4OFW - chains B and C of the 3 polymer chains in the assembly; structure by X-ray diffraction, 2.30 A resolution.

Chain B (and C):
Name: Protein DJ-1 homolog D
Source organism: Arabidopsis thaliana
Notes: EC 4.2.1.130; chain C of this document is another copy of the same molecule, construct and numbering; everything in this record applies to it too
Reference sequence: Q9M8R4 (DJ1D_ARATH); numbering as in UniProt (aligned over 3-388)
Sequence (387 residues; row label = number of the first residue in the row):
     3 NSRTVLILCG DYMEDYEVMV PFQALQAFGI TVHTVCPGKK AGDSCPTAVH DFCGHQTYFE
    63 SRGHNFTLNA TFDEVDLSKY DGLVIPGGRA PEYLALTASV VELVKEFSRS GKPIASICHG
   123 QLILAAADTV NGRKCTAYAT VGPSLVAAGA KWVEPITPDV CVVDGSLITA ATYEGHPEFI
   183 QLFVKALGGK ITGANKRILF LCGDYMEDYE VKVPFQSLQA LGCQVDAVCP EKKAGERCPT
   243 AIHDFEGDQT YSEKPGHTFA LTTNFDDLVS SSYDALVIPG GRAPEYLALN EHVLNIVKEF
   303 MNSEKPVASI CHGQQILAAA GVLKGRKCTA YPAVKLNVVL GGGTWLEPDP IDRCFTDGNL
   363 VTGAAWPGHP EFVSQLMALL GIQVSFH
Differences from the reference sequence: conflict Glu-238 (Asp in Q9M8R4); expression tag (389)
Curated features (UniProtKB/Swiss-Prot):
  - active site: Cys-120 (Nucleophile), His-121, Cys-313 (Nucleophile), His-314
  - modified residue: Cys-120 (Cysteine sulfenic acid (-SOH)), Cys-313 (Cysteine sulfinic acid (-SO2H))
  - mutagenesis: Glu-19 (E19A: Reduces catalytic activity 1.5-fold. Almost abolishes catalytic activity; when associated with A-212), Glu-94 (E94A: Reduces catalytic activity 10-fold. Almost abolishes catalytic activity; when associated with A-287), Cys-120 (C120A: Reduces catalytic activity 2-fold. Abolishes catalytic activity; when associated with A-313), His-121 (H121A: Reduces catalytic activity 3-fold. Almost abolishes catalytic activity; when associated with A-314), Glu-212 (E212A: Reduces catalytic activity 2-fold. Almost abolishes catalytic activity; when associated with A-19), Glu-287 (E287A: Reduces catalytic activity 6-fold. Almost abolishes catalytic activity; when associated with A-94), Cys-313 (C313A: Reduces catalytic activity 2-fold. Abolishes catalytic activity; when associated with A-120), His-314 (H314A: Reduces catalytic activity 3-fold. Almost abolishes catalytic activity; when associated with A-121)

Chain B / chain C interface:
Contacting residue pairs (49; chain B residue first):
  Asp-206(B) / His-57(C)  salt bridge
  Asp-206(B) / Gln-58(C)  hydrogen bond (side chain-backbone)
  Asp-206(B) / Thr-59(C)
  Tyr-207(B) / His-57(C)
  Tyr-207(B) / Thr-59(C)
  Tyr-207(B) / Tyr-60(C)
  Tyr-207(B) / Phe-61(C)
  Cys-231(B) / Gln-58(C)  hydrogen bond
  Pro-232(B) / Gln-58(C)  hydrogen bond (backbone-side chain)
  Glu-233(B) / Gln-58(C)
  Pro-241(B) / His-57(C)
  Asp-250(B) / Asp-13(C)
  Asp-250(B) / Pro-48(C)
  Asp-250(B) / Arg-64(C)  salt bridge
  Gln-251(B) / Asp-13(C)  hydrogen bond (backbone-side chain)
  Gln-251(B) / Cys-38(C)  hydrogen bond
  Gln-251(B) / Pro-39(C)  hydrogen bond (side chain-backbone)
  Gln-251(B) / Lys-41(C)
  Gln-251(B) / Tyr-95(C)  hydrogen bond
  Thr-252(B) / Asp-13(C)
  Thr-252(B) / Tyr-14(C)
  Thr-252(B) / Arg-91(C)
  Thr-252(B) / Tyr-95(C)
  Tyr-253(B) / Tyr-14(C)
  Tyr-253(B) / Arg-91(C)  hydrogen bond (backbone-side chain)
  Tyr-253(B) / Glu-94(C)  hydrogen bond
  Ser-254(B) / Tyr-14(C)
  Glu-255(B) / Glu-62(C)
  Arg-284(B) / Thr-59(C)
  Arg-284(B) / Tyr-60(C)  hydrogen bond (side chain-backbone)
  Glu-287(B) / Tyr-60(C)  hydrogen bond
  Glu-287(B) / His-121(C)  salt bridge
  Glu-287(B) / Thr-142(C)  hydrogen bond
  Tyr-288(B) / Gln-58(C)  hydrogen bond
  Tyr-288(B) / Thr-59(C)
  Tyr-288(B) / Thr-142(C)
  Leu-291(B) / Ala-141(C)
  Leu-291(B) / Thr-142(C)
  Leu-291(B) / Pro-145(C)  hydrophobic
  His-314(B) / Glu-94(C)  salt bridge
  Pro-334(B) / Leu-98(C)
  Ala-335(B) / Glu-94(C)
  Ala-335(B) / Leu-98(C)
  Lys-337(B) / Leu-98(C)
  Leu-338(B) / Leu-124(C)
  Leu-338(B) / Ala-128(C)  hydrophobic
  Asn-339(B) / Ser-146(C)
  Leu-342(B) / Ser-146(C)
  Leu-342(B) / Ala-149(C)
Other interface residues (no listed pair), chain B (25 interface residues in all): Lys-234, Tyr-333
Other interface residues (no listed pair), chain C (29 interface residues in all): Gly-40, Cys-55, Ala-127, Ala-150

In short:
Chain B and chain C form an interface of 25 and 29 residues respectively; the contacts include 13 hydrogen
bonds and 4 salt bridges. Polar pairs include Asp-206(B)/His-57(C), Asp-250(B)/Arg-64(C) and
Glu-287(B)/His-121(C). Curated annotation (UniProt) lists 4 active-site residues and 8 mutagenesis sites on
chain B.
Chain B and chain C are both Protein DJ-1 homolog D (Arabidopsis thaliana); the structure, Crystal Structure
of Arabidopsis thaliana DJ-1d, was determined by X-ray diffraction together with 4OGF and 4OGG from the same
study.
